9IVM - chains A and N of the 6 polymer chains in the assembly; structure by electron microscopy, 3.22 A resolution.

# Chain A
Protein: Guanine nucleotide-binding protein G(i) subunit alpha-1, Guanine nucleotide-binding protein G(s) subunit alpha isoforms short
Source organism: Homo sapiens
Notes: EC 3.6.5.-
Reference sequence: chimeric construct of P63096, P63092: residues 8-26 from P63096 (GNAI1_HUMAN) positions 1-19 (UniProt number = residue number - 7); residues 27-83 from P63092 positions 27-67 (offset varies); residues 84-204 from P63096 (GNAI1_HUMAN) positions 61-181 (UniProt number = residue number - 23); residues 205-253 from P63092 positions 205-253 (same numbers); residues 264-394 from P63092 positions 264-394 (same numbers)
Amino-acid sequence (361 residues; each row starts with the number of its first residue; note: 26 numbers in that range are skipped by the numbering (no residue carries them; nothing is unmodelled there)):
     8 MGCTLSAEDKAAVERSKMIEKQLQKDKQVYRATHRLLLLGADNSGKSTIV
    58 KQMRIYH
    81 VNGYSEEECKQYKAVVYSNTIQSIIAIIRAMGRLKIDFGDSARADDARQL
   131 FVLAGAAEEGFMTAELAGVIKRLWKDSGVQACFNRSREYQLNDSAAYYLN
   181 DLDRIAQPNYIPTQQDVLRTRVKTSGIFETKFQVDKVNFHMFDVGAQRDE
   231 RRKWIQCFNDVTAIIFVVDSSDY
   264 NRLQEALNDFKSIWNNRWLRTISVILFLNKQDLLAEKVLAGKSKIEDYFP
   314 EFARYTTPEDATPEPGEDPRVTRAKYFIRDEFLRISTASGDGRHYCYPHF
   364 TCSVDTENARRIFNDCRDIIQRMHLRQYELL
Disordered / not traced: 8-10, 81-193
Differences from the reference sequence: conflict Asp49 (Gly in P63092), Asn50 (Glu in P63092), Tyr63 (Leu in P63092), Ala226 (Gly in P63092), Asp249 (Ala in P63092), Asp252 (Ser in P63092), Asp272 (Leu in P63092), Ser366 (Ala in P63092), Ala372 (Ile in P63092), Ile375 (Val in P63092)

# Chain N
Protein: Nanobody-35
Source organism: Homo sapiens
Notes: antibody fragment or engineered binder
Amino-acid sequence (140 residues; numbered -1 to 138; the number before each row is that of its first residue; numbers below 1 keep their minus sign (Met-1 is residue -1)):
    -1 MAQVQLQESGGGLVQPGGSLRLSCAASGFTFSNYKMNWVRQAPGKGLEWV
    49 SDISQSGASISYTGSVKGRFTISRDNAKNTLYLQMNSLKPEDTAVYYCAR
    99 CPAPFTRDCFDVTSTTYAYRGQGTQVTVSSHHHHHHEPEA
Disordered / not traced: -1 to 0, 127-138
Cystine bridges: Cys22-Cys96, Cys99-Cys107

# Chain A / chain N interface
Residue-residue contacts (24; chain A residue first):
  Arg228(A) - Thr114(N)  hydrogen bond
  Asp229(A) - Thr113(N)  hydrogen bond
  Glu230(A) - Asp109(N)
  Glu230(A) - Thr114(N)
  Arg231(A) - Phe108(N)
  Arg231(A) - Asp109(N)  hydrogen bond (backbone-side chain)
  Arg232(A) - Pro100(N)
  Arg232(A) - Phe108(N)
  Arg232(A) - Asp109(N)  salt bridge
  Arg232(A) - Tyr117(N)
  Asn264(A) - Lys43(N)
  Gln267(A) - Thr61(N)
  Asn271(A) - Trp47(N)
  Ser275(A) - Asp106(N)
  Ser275(A) - Cys107(N)  hydrogen bond (side chain-backbone)
  Ser275(A) - Phe108(N)
  Ile276(A) - Phe108(N)  hydrophobic
  Asn278(A) - Arg105(N)
  Asn278(A) - Asp106(N)  hydrogen bond (backbone-backbone)
  Asn279(A) - Asp106(N)  hydrogen bond
  Asn279(A) - Phe108(N)
  Tyr311(A) - Gly62(N)
  Pro313(A) - Gly62(N)
  Ser352(A) - Arg105(N)
Also at the interface, not in a pair above, chain A (19 interface residues in all): Glu268, Lys274, Arg280, Arg283
Also at the interface, not in a pair above, chain N (21 interface residues in all): Leu45, Glu46, Asp50, Ser59, Ser63, Thr111, Ser112, Tyr115

# Overview
Chain A and chain N form an interface of 19 and 21 residues respectively; the contacts include 6 hydrogen
bonds and 1 salt bridge. Polar contacts include Arg232(A)-Asp109(N), Arg228(A)-Thr114(N) and
Asp229(A)-Thr113(N).
Here chain A is Guanine nucleotide-binding protein G(i) subunit alpha-1, Guanine nucleotide-binding protein
G(s) subunit alpha isoforms short and chain N is Nanobody-35, both from Homo sapiens. Entry 9IVM (Cryo-EM
structure of the GLP-1(9-36)-bound human GLP-1R-Gs complex in the presence of LSN3318839) was determined by
electron microscopy, deposited together with 9IVG.
